Entry 2WZP (X-ray diffraction, 2.60 A resolution); this record covers chains P and R of the 15 polymer chains in the assembly.

# Chain P
Name: Lactococcal phage P2 ORF15
Source organism: Lactococcus phage P2
Amino-acid sequence (326 residues; each row starts with the number of its first residue; numbers below 1 keep their minus sign (Met-27 is residue -27)):
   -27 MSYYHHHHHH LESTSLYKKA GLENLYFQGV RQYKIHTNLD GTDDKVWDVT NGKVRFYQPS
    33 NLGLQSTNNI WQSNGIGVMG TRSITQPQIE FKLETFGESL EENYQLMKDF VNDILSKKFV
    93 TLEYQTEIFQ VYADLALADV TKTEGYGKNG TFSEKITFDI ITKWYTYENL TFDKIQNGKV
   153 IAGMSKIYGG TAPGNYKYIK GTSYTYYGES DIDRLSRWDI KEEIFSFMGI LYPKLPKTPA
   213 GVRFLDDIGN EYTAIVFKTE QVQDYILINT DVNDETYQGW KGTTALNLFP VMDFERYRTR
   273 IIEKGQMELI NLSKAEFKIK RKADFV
Disordered / not traced: -27 to 0

# Chain R
Name: Lactococcal phage P2 ORF16
Source organism: Lactococcus phage P2
Amino-acid sequence (375 residues; row label = number of the first residue in the row):
     1 MLEANVYDNF NPNYYNISDF SMPNGKKEKR GLPIPKARCQ VINYELWETG YLYTSSATLT
    61 VSVEVGDIVQ ILFPEVVPIE EALGKKKKLN LDMVYLVTDV DESNKATLKN YFWAMIESLD
   121 VPNAITKTTN FAIIDYLIDP NKNNLMSYGY FFNSSIFAGK ATINRKAETS SAHDVAKRIF
   181 SKVQFQPTTT IQHAPSETDP RNLLFINFAS RNWNRKRITT RVDIKQSVTM DTETIVERSA
   241 YNFAVVFVKN KATDDYTDPP KMYIAKNNGD VIDYSTYHGD GTDLPDVRTA KTLFYDRDDH
   301 GNPPELSTIK VEISPSTIVT RLIFNQNELL PLYVNDLVDI WYEGKLYSGY IADRVKTEFN
   361 DRLIFVESGD KPNVI

# How chain P and chain R interact
Pairs across the interface - 20 pairs, chain P then chain R:
  Val244(P) with Lys225(R), hydrogen bond (backbone-side chain)
  Glu247(P) with Lys225(R), salt bridge; Leu329(R)
  Asn259(P) with Leu329(R), hydrogen bond (side chain-backbone)
  Phe261(P) with Thr220(R); Arg221(R); Leu329(R); Leu330(R), hydrophobic
  Pro262(P) with Leu330(R), hydrophobic
  Phe266(P) with Thr219(R); Thr220(R); Arg221(R); Trp341(R)
  Glu267(P) with Trp341(R)
  Tyr269(P) with Arg221(R), hydrogen bond (backbone-side chain)
  Arg270(P) with Arg221(R); Glu343(R), salt bridge; Gly344(R)
  Arg272(P) with Asp223(R), salt bridge; Ile224(R)
Interface residues without a listed pair, chain P (12 interface residues in all): Tyr249, Thr271
Interface residues without a listed pair, chain R (12 interface residues in all): Glu328

# Summary
The chain P/chain R interface involves 12 residues from each chain; the contacts include 3 hydrogen bonds and
3 salt bridges. Polar pairs include Glu247(P)-Lys225(R), Arg270(P)-Glu343(R) and Arg272(P)-Asp223(R).
Here chain P is Lactococcal phage P2 ORF15 and chain R is Lactococcal phage P2 ORF16, both from Lactococcus
phage P2. Entry 2WZP (Structures of Lactococcal Phage p2 Baseplate Shed Light on a Novel Mechanism of Host
Attachment and ...) was determined by X-ray diffraction together with 4V5I and 2X53 from the same study.
